2I5W - chains F and A of the 3 polymer chains in the assembly; structure by X-ray diffraction, 2.60 A resolution.

# Chain F
Molecule: 10-nt DNA strand
Sequence (10 nucleotides; numbered 20 to 29; the number before each row is that of its first residue):
    20 CCAGGTCTAC
Modified positions: 8OG (8-oxo-2'-deoxy-guanosine-5'-monophosphate) at position 24
Metal / ion sites: Ca2+: DC26 (shared with Cys241(A), Leu243(A), Val246(A) of chain A)

# Chain A
Name: N-glycosylase/DNA lyase
Source organism: Homo sapiens
Notes: EC 3.2.2.-, 4.2.99.18; fragment: 8-oxoguanine DNA glycosylase, DNA-(apurinic or apyrimidinic site) lyase, AP lyase
Reference sequence: O15527 (OGG1_HUMAN); residue numbers follow UniProt; this construct covers 12-323
Amino-acid sequence (315 residues; numbered 9 to 323; the number before each row is that of its first residue):
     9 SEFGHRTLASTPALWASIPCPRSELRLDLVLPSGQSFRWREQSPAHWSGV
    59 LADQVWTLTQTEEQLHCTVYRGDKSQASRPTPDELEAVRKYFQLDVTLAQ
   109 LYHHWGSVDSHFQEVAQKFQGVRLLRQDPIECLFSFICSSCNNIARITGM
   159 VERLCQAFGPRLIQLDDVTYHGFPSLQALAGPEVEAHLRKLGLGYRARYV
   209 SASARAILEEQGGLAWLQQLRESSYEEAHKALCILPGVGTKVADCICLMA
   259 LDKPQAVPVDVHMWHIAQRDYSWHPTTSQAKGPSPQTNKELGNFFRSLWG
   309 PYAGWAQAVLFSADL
Disordered / not traced: 80-83
Differences from the reference sequence: cloning artifact (9-11); engineered mutation Cys149 (Asn in O15527)
Metal / ion sites: Ca2+: Cys241, Leu243, Val246 (shared with DC26(F) of chain F)
Curated features (UniProtKB/Swiss-Prot):
  - active site: Lys249 (Schiff-base intermediate with DNA)
  - binding site (DNA): Arg154, Arg204, His270, Gln287
  - binding site (8-oxoguanine): Pro266, Asp268, Gln315, Phe319
Reported in the primary citation:
  - mutagenesis - N149C: decreased catalytic activity
  - contacts within the chain: His270-Asp322
  - binding site for the 10-nt DNA strand (chain F): Gly245, Val250, Val269
  - conformationally variable residues (helix shift): His270, Phe319

# Chain F / chain A interface
Contacting residue pairs (19; chain F residue first):
  DG23(F) - Cys149(A)  phosphate contact
  8OG_24(F) - Ser148(A)  hydrogen bond to the base
  8OG_24(F) - Cys149(A)  sugar contact
  8OG_24(F) - Asn150(A)  phosphate contact
  8OG_24(F) - Tyr203(A)  base contact
  8OG_24(F) - Lys249(A)  salt bridge to the phosphate
  8OG_24(F) - Asp268(A)  phosphate contact
  DT25(F) - Tyr207(A)  base contact
  DT25(F) - Gly245(A)  hydrogen bond to the phosphate
  DT25(F) - Val246(A)  phosphate contact
  DT25(F) - Gly247(A)  hydrogen bond to the phosphate
  DT25(F) - Thr248(A)  hydrogen bond to the phosphate
  DT25(F) - Lys249(A)  hydrogen bond to the phosphate
  DT25(F) - Val250(A)  hydrogen bond to the phosphate
  DC26(F) - Tyr207(A)  sugar contact
  DC26(F) - Leu243(A)  phosphate contact
  DC26(F) - Pro244(A)  phosphate contact
  DC26(F) - Gly245(A)  hydrogen bond to the phosphate
  DC26(F) - Val246(A)  phosphate contact
Also at the interface, not in a pair above, chain F (5 interface residues in all): DA22
Also at the interface, not in a pair above, chain A (16 interface residues in all): Ser147, Val269
Interface features reported in the paper:
  - interface residues, chain A: Gly245(A), Lys249(A), Val250(A), Val269(A)

# Summary
5 residues of chain F face 16 of chain A across their interface, with 7 hydrogen bonds and 1 salt bridge.
Among the polar pairs are 8OG_24(F)-Ser148(A), DT25(F)-Gly245(A) and DT25(F)-Gly247(A). The paper reports a
binding site for the 10-nt DNA strand (chain F) at Gly245(A), Val250(A) and Val269(A); N149C of chain A
reduces catalytic activity.
Here chain F is a 10-nt DNA strand and chain A is N-glycosylase/DNA lyase (Homo sapiens). Entry 2I5W
(Structure of hOGG1 crosslinked to DNA sampling a normal G adjacent to an oxoG) was determined by X-ray
diffraction.
